Entry 4Z7W (X-ray diffraction, 2.89 A resolution); this record covers chains A and J of the 5 polymer chains in the assembly.

# Chain A
Molecule: MHC class II HLA-DQ-alpha chain
Source organism: Homo sapiens
UniProtKB: Q30069 (Q30069_HUMAN); the construct lacks a stretch of the UniProt sequence, so the offset changes along the chain: -1 to 9 = UniProt 1-11; 10-181 = UniProt 13-184
Amino-acid sequence (192 residues; each row starts with the number of its first residue; numbers below 1 keep their minus sign (Glu-1 is residue -1)):
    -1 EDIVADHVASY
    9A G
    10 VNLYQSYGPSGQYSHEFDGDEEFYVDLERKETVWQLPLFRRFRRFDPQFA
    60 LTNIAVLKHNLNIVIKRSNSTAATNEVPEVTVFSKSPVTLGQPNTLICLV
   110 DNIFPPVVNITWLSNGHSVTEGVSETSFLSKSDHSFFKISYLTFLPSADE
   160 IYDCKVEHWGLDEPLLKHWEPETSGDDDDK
Unresolved in the structure: -1 to 0, 181-189
Differences from the reference sequence: expression tag (182-189)
Cystine bridges: Cys107-Cys163
Covalent attachments: glycan linked to Asn78; N-acetylglucosamine (NAG) linked to Asn118

# Chain J
Molecule: DQ8-glia-alpha1
Source organism: Triticum aestivum
Amino-acid sequence (18 residues; numbered -1 to 16; the number before each row is that of its first residue; numbers below 1 keep their minus sign (Ala-1 is residue -1)):
    -1 APSGEGSFQPSQENPQGS
Unresolved in the structure: -1, 15-16

# How chain A and chain J interact
Pairs across the interface - 28 pairs, chain A then chain J:
  Tyr9(A) - Gly4(J)
  Tyr9(A) - Ser5(J)
  Tyr9(A) - Phe6(J)  hydrogen bond (backbone-backbone)
  Tyr22(A) - Ser5(J)  hydrogen bond
  His24(A) - Gly4(J)
  Trp43(A) - Glu3(J)
  Arg52(A) - Glu3(J)  salt bridge
  Arg53(A) - Pro0(J)  hydrogen bond (side chain-backbone)
  Arg53(A) - Gly2(J)
  Arg53(A) - Glu3(J)  hydrogen bond (backbone-backbone)
  Phe54(A) - Glu3(J)
  Phe54(A) - Ser5(J)
  Asn62(A) - Ser5(J)  hydrogen bond
  Asn62(A) - Phe6(J)
  Asn62(A) - Gln7(J)
  Asn62(A) - Pro8(J)
  Val65(A) - Pro8(J)
  Val65(A) - Gln10(J)
  Leu66(A) - Pro8(J)  hydrophobic
  His68(A) - Gln10(J)  hydrogen bond
  His68(A) - Glu11(J)
  Asn69(A) - Ser9(J)  hydrogen bond (side chain-backbone)
  Asn69(A) - Gln10(J)
  Asn69(A) - Glu11(J)  hydrogen bond (side chain-backbone)
  Ile72(A) - Glu11(J)
  Ile72(A) - Asn12(J)
  Val73(A) - Glu11(J)
  Arg76(A) - Glu11(J)  salt bridge
Other interface residues (no listed pair), chain A (17 interface residues in all): Glu31, Phe58
Other interface residues (no listed pair), chain J (14 interface residues in all): Ser1, Pro13

# Overview
17 residues of chain A and 14 residues of chain J are in contact; the contacts include 8 hydrogen bonds and 2
salt bridges. Polar contacts include Arg52(A)-Glu3(J), Arg76(A)-Glu11(J) and Tyr22(A)-Ser5(J). Covalently
linked N-acetylglucosamine: at Asn118(A).
Chain A is MHC class II HLA-DQ-alpha chain (Homo sapiens) and chain J is DQ8-glia-alpha1 (Triticum aestivum);
the structure, T316 complex, was determined by X-ray diffraction (same publication as 4Z7U and 4Z7V).
